PDB entry 6D6R | electron microscopy, 3.45 A resolution | chains C and F of the 15 polymer chains in the assembly

# Chain C
Name: Exosome complex component RRP43
Organism: Homo sapiens
Reference sequence: Q96B26 (EXOS8_HUMAN); numbering as in UniProt (aligned over 1-276)
Amino-acid sequence (278 residues; each row starts with the number of its first residue; numbers below 1 keep their minus sign (Asp-1 is residue -1)):
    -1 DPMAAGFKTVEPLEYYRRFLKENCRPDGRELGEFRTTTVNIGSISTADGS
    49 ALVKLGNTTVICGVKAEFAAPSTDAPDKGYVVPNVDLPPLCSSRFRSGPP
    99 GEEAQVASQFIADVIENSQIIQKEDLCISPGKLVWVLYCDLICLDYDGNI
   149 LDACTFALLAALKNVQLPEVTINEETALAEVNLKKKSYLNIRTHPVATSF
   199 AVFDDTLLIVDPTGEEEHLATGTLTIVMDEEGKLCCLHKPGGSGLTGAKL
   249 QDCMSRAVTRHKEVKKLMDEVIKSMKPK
Not modelled in the structure: -1 to 8, 274-276
Sequence notes: expression tag (-1 to 0)
Swiss-Prot annotation at these positions:
  - modified residue: Ala2 (N-acetylalanine)
  - natural variant: Ala2 (A2V: In PCH1C), Ser272 (S272T: In PCH1C)

# Chain F
Name: Exosome complex component MTR3
Organism: Homo sapiens
Reference sequence: Q5RKV6 (EXOS6_HUMAN); numbering as in UniProt (aligned over 1-272)
Amino-acid sequence (272 residues; row label = number of the first residue in the row):
     1 MPGDHRRIRGPEESQPPQLYAADEEEAPGTRDPTRLRPVYARAGLLSQAK
    51 GSAYLEAGGTKVLCAVSGPRQAEGGERGGGPAGAGGEAPAALRGRLLCDF
   101 RRAPFAGRRRRAPPGGCEERELALALQEALEPAVRLGRYPRAQLEVSALL
   151 LEDGGSALAAALTAAALALADAGVEMYDLVVGCGLSLAPGPAPTWLLDPT
   201 RLEEERAAAGLTVALMPVLNQVAGLLGSGEGGLTESWAEAVRLGLEGCQR
   251 LYPVLQQSLVRAARRRGAAAQP
Not modelled in the structure: 1-2, 73-88, 271-272

# Chain C / chain F interface
Pairs across the interface (61):
  Ser41(C) - Lys61(F)  hydrogen bond (backbone-side chain)
  Ser41(C) - Glu152(F)
  Ile42(C) - Phe105(F)  hydrophobic
  Ile42(C) - Glu152(F)
  Ser43(C) - Glu152(F)  hydrogen bond
  Thr44(C) - Phe105(F)  hydrogen bond (side chain-backbone)
  Thr44(C) - Ala106(F)
  Thr44(C) - Gly107(F)
  Thr44(C) - Glu152(F)
  Thr44(C) - Asp153(F)
  Thr44(C) - Arg201(F)
  Ala45(C) - Phe105(F)
  Asn55(C) - Ser47(F)
  Gly61(C) - Phe105(F)
  Lys63(C) - Phe105(F)
  Lys63(C) - Gly107(F)  hydrogen bond (side chain-backbone)
  Lys63(C) - Arg108(F)
  Ala64(C) - Pro17(F)
  Glu65(C) - Ser14(F)  hydrogen bond
  Glu65(C) - Gln15(F)
  Glu65(C) - Arg110(F)
  Phe66(C) - Ser14(F)
  Phe66(C) - Gln15(F)  hydrogen bond (backbone-backbone)
  Phe66(C) - Pro17(F)  hydrophobic
  Ala67(C) - Glu13(F)
  Val80(C) - Gly10(F)
  Pro81(C) - Ile8(F)
  Asn82(C) - Arg110(F)
  Asn82(C) - Pro113(F)
  Asp84(C) - Arg101(F)  salt bridge
  Pro86(C) - Arg101(F)
  Pro87(C) - Ser67(F)
  Leu88(C) - Ala65(F)  hydrophobic
  Leu88(C) - Ser147(F)
  Leu88(C) - Leu149(F)  hydrophobic
  Cys89(C) - Gln48(F)
  Ser95(C) - Asp99(F)
  Pro97(C) - Arg6(F)
  Pro98(C) - Arg6(F)
  Pro98(C) - Arg7(F)
  Gln103(C) - Arg6(F)
  Val134(C) - Pro11(F)  hydrophobic
  Tyr136(C) - Pro11(F)
  Tyr136(C) - Ser14(F)  hydrogen bond
  Tyr136(C) - Arg110(F)
  Asp138(C) - Pro104(F)
  Asp138(C) - Arg110(F)  salt bridge
  Ile140(C) - Ala103(F)  hydrophobic
  Ile140(C) - Phe105(F)  hydrophobic
  Leu142(C) - Leu46(F)
  Leu142(C) - Leu63(F)  hydrophobic
  Leu142(C) - Leu149(F)  hydrophobic
  Asp143(C) - Leu46(F)
  Asp143(C) - Ser47(F)
  Ala177(C) - Tyr20(F)
  Glu178(C) - Tyr20(F)
  Glu178(C) - Ala21(F)
  Glu178(C) - Ala22(F)
  Val179(C) - Pro17(F)  hydrophobic
  Val179(C) - Tyr20(F)
  Val179(C) - Ala21(F)  hydrophobic
Also at the interface, not in a pair above, chain C (40 interface residues in all): Ile59, Ser91, Ser106, Gln107, Tyr144, Asp145, Leu181
Also at the interface, not in a pair above, chain F (39 interface residues in all): Arg9, Pro16, Ala49, Arg70, Leu151

# Summary
40 residues of chain C and 39 residues of chain F are in contact, with 7 hydrogen bonds and 2 salt bridges.
Polar pairs include Asp84(C)-Arg101(F), Asp138(C)-Arg110(F) and Ser41(C)-Lys61(F).
Chain C is Exosome complex component RRP43 and chain F is Exosome complex component MTR3, both from Homo
sapiens; the structure, Human nuclear exosome-MTR4 RNA complex - composite map after focused reconstruction,
was determined by electron microscopy (same publication as 6D6Q).
